3NDH - chains A and B of the 4 polymer chains in the assembly; structure by X-ray diffraction, 1.30 A resolution.

[Chain A (and B)]
Protein: restriction endonuclease THAI
From: Thermoplasma acidophilum
Notes: chain B of this document is another copy of the same molecule, construct and numbering; everything in this record applies to it too
UniProtKB: Q9HJY3 (Q9HJY3_THEAC); residue numbers follow UniProt; this construct covers 2-216
Sequence (225 residues; each row starts with the number of its first residue; numbers below 1 keep their minus sign (Met-8 is residue -8)):
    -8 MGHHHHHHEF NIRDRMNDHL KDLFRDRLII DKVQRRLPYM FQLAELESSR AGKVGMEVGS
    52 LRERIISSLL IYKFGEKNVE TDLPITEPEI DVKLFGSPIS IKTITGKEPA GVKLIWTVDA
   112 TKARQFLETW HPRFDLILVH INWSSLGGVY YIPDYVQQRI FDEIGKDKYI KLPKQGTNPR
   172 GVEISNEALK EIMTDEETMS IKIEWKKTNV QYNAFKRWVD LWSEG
Unresolved in the structure: -8 to -5, 2-8 (chain B: -8 to 8)
Construct notes: expression tag (-8 to 1)
What the authors report for this chain:
  - catalytic residues: Glu54, Asp82, Lys93
  - Na+ coordination through a water molecule: Glu54, Ser91
  - Na+ coordination: Asp82
  - binding site for the 11-nt DNA strand: Met47, Glu48, Lys104, Trp107, Asn169, Arg171
  - catalytic residues: Trp107 (proposed by the authors, not directly observed)
  - binding site for the 11-nt DNA strand: Asn169
  - mutagenesis - M47A, K93A: decreased catalytic activity
  - mutagenesis - E54A, D82A, W107A, R171A: abolished catalytic activity
  - mutagenesis - E80A, S91A: unchanged catalytic activity
  - specificity-determining residues: Arg171
  - specificity-determining residues: Trp107 (proposed by the authors, not directly observed)

[How chain A and chain B interact]
Residue-residue contacts - 119 pairs, chain A then chain B:
  His-3(A) - Ser214(B)
  His-2(A) - Asp211(B)  salt bridge
  His-2(A) - Ser214(B)
  Lys23(A) - Trp213(B)  hydrogen bond (side chain-backbone)
  Lys23(A) - Ser214(B)  hydrogen bond (side chain-backbone)
  Lys23(A) - Gly216(B)  hydrogen bond (side chain-backbone)
  Arg26(A) - Gly216(B)  hydrogen bond (side chain-backbone)
  Arg27(A) - Gly216(B)  hydrogen bond (side chain-backbone)
  Leu28(A) - Trp213(B)  hydrophobic
  Met31(A) - Leu212(B)
  Met31(A) - Trp213(B)  hydrophobic
  Leu34(A) - Arg208(B)
  Glu38(A) - Arg55(B)  hydrogen bond (backbone-side chain)
  Glu38(A) - Arg208(B)  salt bridge
  Ser39(A) - Ile76(B)
  Ser40(A) - Ile76(B)
  Arg41(A) - Glu54(B)  salt bridge
  Arg41(A) - Thr72(B)
  Arg41(A) - Leu74(B)  hydrogen bond (side chain-backbone)
  Arg41(A) - Pro75(B)  hydrogen bond (side chain-backbone)
  Arg41(A) - Ile76(B)  hydrogen bond (backbone-backbone)
  Arg41(A) - Glu78(B)
  Arg41(A) - Ile81(B)
  Arg41(A) - Asp82(B)  salt bridge
  Ala42(A) - Asp73(B)
  Ala42(A) - Leu74(B)
  Ala42(A) - Pro75(B)
  Lys44(A) - Ile76(B)
  Val45(A) - Ile76(B)
  Gly46(A) - Ile76(B)
  Glu48(A) - Glu48(B)
  Glu48(A) - Ser51(B)
  Glu48(A) - Ile76(B)
  Ser51(A) - Glu48(B)
  Leu52(A) - Trp209(B)
  Glu54(A) - Arg41(B)  salt bridge
  Arg55(A) - Glu38(B)  hydrogen bond (side chain-backbone)
  Arg55(A) - Ser39(B)
  Arg55(A) - Ser40(B)
  Arg55(A) - Ala205(B)
  Arg55(A) - Phe206(B)
  Ile56(A) - Trp209(B)  hydrophobic
  Ile56(A) - Trp213(B)  hydrogen bond (backbone-side chain)
  Ser58(A) - Phe206(B)
  Ser59(A) - Phe206(B)  hydrogen bond (side chain-backbone)
  Ser59(A) - Trp209(B)
  Ser59(A) - Val210(B)
  Ser59(A) - Trp213(B)
  Leu60(A) - Trp213(B)
  Ile62(A) - Val210(B)  hydrophobic
  Tyr63(A) - Trp213(B)  hydrophobic
  Tyr63(A) - Ser214(B)
  Thr72(A) - Arg41(B)
  Thr72(A) - Phe206(B)
  Asp73(A) - Ala42(B)
  Leu74(A) - Arg41(B)  hydrogen bond (backbone-side chain)
  Leu74(A) - Ala42(B)
  Pro75(A) - Arg41(B)  hydrogen bond (backbone-side chain)
  Pro75(A) - Ala42(B)
  Ile76(A) - Ser39(B)
  Ile76(A) - Ser40(B)
  Ile76(A) - Arg41(B)  hydrogen bond (backbone-backbone)
  Ile76(A) - Lys44(B)
  Ile76(A) - Val45(B)
  Ile76(A) - Gly46(B)
  Ile76(A) - Glu48(B)
  Glu78(A) - Arg41(B)
  Ile81(A) - Arg41(B)
  Asp82(A) - Arg41(B)  salt bridge
  Trp107(A) - Arg171(B)  hydrogen bond (backbone-side chain)
  Thr108(A) - Asn169(B)  hydrogen bond
  Val109(A) - Val109(B)  hydrophobic
  Val109(A) - Asp110(B)
  Asp110(A) - Val109(B)
  Asp110(A) - Lys165(B)
  Asp110(A) - Gln166(B)
  Asp110(A) - Gly167(B)  hydrogen bond (side chain-backbone)
  Asp110(A) - Thr168(B)
  Thr112(A) - Gly167(B)
  Lys113(A) - Gly167(B)
  Lys113(A) - Thr168(B)
  Gln166(A) - Asp110(B)
  Gly167(A) - Asp110(B)  hydrogen bond (backbone-side chain)
  Gly167(A) - Lys113(B)
  Thr168(A) - Asp110(B)
  Thr168(A) - Lys113(B)
  Asn169(A) - Thr108(B)  hydrogen bond
  Asn169(A) - Lys113(B)
  Arg171(A) - Trp107(B)  hydrogen bond (side chain-backbone)
  Ala205(A) - Arg55(B)
  Phe206(A) - Arg55(B)
  Phe206(A) - Ser58(B)
  Phe206(A) - Ser59(B)  hydrogen bond (backbone-side chain)
  Phe206(A) - Thr72(B)
  Arg208(A) - Leu34(B)
  Arg208(A) - Glu38(B)  salt bridge
  Trp209(A) - Met31(B)  hydrophobic
  Trp209(A) - Leu52(B)
  Trp209(A) - Ile56(B)  hydrophobic
  Trp209(A) - Ser59(B)
  Val210(A) - Ser59(B)
  Val210(A) - Ile62(B)  hydrophobic
  Leu212(A) - Arg27(B)  hydrogen bond (backbone-side chain)
  Leu212(A) - Met31(B)  hydrophobic
  Trp213(A) - Lys23(B)  hydrogen bond (backbone-side chain)
  Trp213(A) - Val24(B)  hydrophobic
  Trp213(A) - Arg27(B)  hydrogen bond (backbone-side chain)
  Trp213(A) - Leu28(B)  hydrophobic
  Trp213(A) - Met31(B)  hydrophobic
  Trp213(A) - Ile56(B)  hydrogen bond (side chain-backbone)
  Trp213(A) - Ser59(B)
  Trp213(A) - Leu60(B)
  Trp213(A) - Tyr63(B)
  Ser214(A) - Lys23(B)  hydrogen bond (backbone-side chain)
  Ser214(A) - Tyr63(B)
  Glu215(A) - Lys23(B)  hydrogen bond (backbone-side chain)
  Glu215(A) - Arg27(B)  salt bridge
  Gly216(A) - Lys23(B)  hydrogen bond (backbone-side chain)
  Gly216(A) - Arg27(B)
Other interface residues (no listed pair), chain A (59 interface residues in all): Val24, Lys165, Pro170
Other interface residues (no listed pair), chain B (57 interface residues in all): Thr112, Pro170, Glu215

[Overview]
59 residues of chain A face 57 of chain B across their interface; the contacts include 29 hydrogen bonds and 8
salt bridges. Among the polar pairs are His-2(A)-Asp211(B), Glu38(A)-Arg208(B) and Arg41(A)-Glu54(B). The
paper reports catalytic residues Glu54(A), Asp82(A) and Lys93(A) among others; E54A, D82A and W107A of chain
A, among others, abolish catalytic activity; 8 substitutions were tested in all.
Both chains are restriction endonuclease THAI (Thermoplasma acidophilum). Entry 3NDH (Restriction endonuclease
in complex with substrate DNA) was determined by X-ray diffraction.
